Entry 8UB9 (electron microscopy, 3.07 A resolution); this record covers chains A and C of the 9 polymer chains in the assembly.

# Chain A
Protein: Reverse transcriptase
Organism: Bordetella phage BPP-1
UniProtKB: Q775D8 (Q775D8_BPBPP); residue numbers follow UniProt; this construct covers 1-328
Sequence (328 residues; numbered 1 to 328; the number before each row is that of its first residue):
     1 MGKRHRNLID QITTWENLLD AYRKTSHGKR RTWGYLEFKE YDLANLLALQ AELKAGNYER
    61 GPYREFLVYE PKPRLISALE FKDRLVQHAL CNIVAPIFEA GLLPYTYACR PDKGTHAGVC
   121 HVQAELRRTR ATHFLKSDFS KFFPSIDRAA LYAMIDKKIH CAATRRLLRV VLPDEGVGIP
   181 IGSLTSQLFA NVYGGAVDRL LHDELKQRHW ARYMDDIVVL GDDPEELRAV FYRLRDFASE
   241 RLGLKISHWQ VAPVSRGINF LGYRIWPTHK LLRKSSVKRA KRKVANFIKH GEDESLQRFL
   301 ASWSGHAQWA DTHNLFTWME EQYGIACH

# Chain C
Protein: Avd
Organism: Bordetella phage BPP-1
UniProtKB: chimeric construct of Q775D7, Q9FA38: residues 1-124 from Q775D7 (Q775D7_BPBPP) positions 1-124 (same numbers); residues 125-290 from Q9FA38 positions 5-170 (UniProt number = residue number - 120)
Sequence (290 residues; row label = number of the first residue in the row):
     1 MEPIEEATKC YDQMLIVERY ERVISYLYPI AQSIPRKHGV AREMFLKCLL GQVELFIVAG
    61 KSNQVSKLYA ADAGLAMLRF WLRFLAGIQK PHAMTPHQVE TAQVLIAEVG RILGSWIARV
   121 NRKGTKVQVG EALVGDGNEV AHIDLIIGPR GSPAETAFCN GLVNNKHGFT SLLAVIAPNL
   181 PCKPNTLMFN KVTINDARQA VQMFGPAQHG VAMAVQDAVA EGIIPADEAD DLYVLVGVFI
   241 HWEAADDAKI QKYNYEATKL SIQRAVNGEP KASVVTEQRK SATHPFAANA
Not modelled in the structure: 1-10, 122-290

# Interface between chain A and chain C
Pairs across the interface - 17 pairs, chain A then chain C:
  W15(A) with E100(C)
  K39(A) with R83(C)
  E40(A) with R79(C), salt bridge; R83(C), salt bridge; Q103(C), hydrogen bond (backbone-side chain)
  Y41(A) with R79(C), hydrogen bond; Q103(C); I106(C); A107(C), hydrophobic; G110(C)
  D42(A) with Q103(C), hydrogen bond
  L43(A) with P96(C); E100(C); Q103(C), hydrogen bond (backbone-side chain)
  A44(A) with Q103(C), hydrogen bond (backbone-side chain); V104(C)
  L47(A) with E100(C)
Other interface residues (no listed pair), chain C (11 interface residues in all): A76, V99

# In short
8 residues of chain A face 11 of chain C across their interface, with 5 hydrogen bonds and 2 salt bridges.
Polar contacts include E40(A)-R79(C), E40(A)-R83(C) and E40(A)-Q103(C).
Chain A is Reverse transcriptase and chain C is Avd, both from Bordetella phage BPP-1; the structure,
Diversity-generating retroelement (DGR) ribonucleoprotein reverse transcriptase- Active state (N-empty) 1a,
was determined by electron microscopy, deposited together with 8UB7, 8UB8, 8UBA, 8UBB, 8UBC, 8UBD, 8UBE and
8UBF.
